Entry 1MAW (X-ray diffraction, 3.00 A resolution); this record covers chains A and D.

== Chain A (and D) ==
Name: Tryptophan-tRNA ligase
From: Geobacillus stearothermophilus
Notes: EC 6.1.1.2; chain D of this document is another copy of the same molecule, construct and numbering; everything in this record applies to it too
Reference sequence: P00953 (SYW_BACST); residues 1-328 here = UniProt positions 1-328
Chain sequence (328 residues; numbered 1 to 328; the number before each row is that of its first residue):
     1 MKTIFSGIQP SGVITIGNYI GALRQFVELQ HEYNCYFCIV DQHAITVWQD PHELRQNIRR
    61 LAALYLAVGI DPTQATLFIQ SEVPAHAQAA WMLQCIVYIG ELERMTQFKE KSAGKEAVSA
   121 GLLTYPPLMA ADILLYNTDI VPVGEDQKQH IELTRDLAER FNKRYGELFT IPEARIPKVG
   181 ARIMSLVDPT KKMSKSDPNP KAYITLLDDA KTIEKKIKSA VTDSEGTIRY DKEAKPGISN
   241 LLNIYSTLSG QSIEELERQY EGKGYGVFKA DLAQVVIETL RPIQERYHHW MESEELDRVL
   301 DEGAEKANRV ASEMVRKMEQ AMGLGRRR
Unresolved in the structure: 327-328
Small-molecule neighbours: ATP (adenosine-5'-triphosphate): T15, G17, N18, G21, A22, V143, G144, P177, R182, I183, K192, M193, S194, K195, S196
UniProt features mapped onto this chain:
  - motif: P10 to N18 ('HIGH' region), K192 to S196 ('KMSKS' region)
  - binding site (ATP): Q9 to S11, G17, N18, G144 to D146, I183, K192 to S196
  - binding site (L-tryptophan): D132
Reported in the primary citation:
  - binding site for ATP: G17, N18, I183, K192, M193, K195, S196

== Interface between chain A and chain D ==
Contacting residue pairs (89):
  D41(A) with L324(D); G325(D), hydrogen bond (side chain-backbone)
  Q42(A) with W91(D), hydrogen bond (backbone-side chain)
  I45(A) with C95(D), hydrogen bond (backbone-side chain); M322(D), hydrophobic
  T46(A) with W91(D); C95(D)
  W48(A) with R164(D)
  P51(A) with Y165(D), hydrophobic; A321(D); M322(D); G323(D)
  L54(A) with G323(D)
  R55(A) with Q320(D), hydrogen bond (side chain-backbone); G323(D); L324(D); G325(D); R326(D)
  I58(A) with G325(D)
  I79(A) with G325(D); R326(D)
  S81(A) with G325(D)
  E82(A) with R326(D), salt bridge
  A87(A) with A87(D)
  Q88(A) with P84(D); A87(D)
  W91(A) with Q42(D), hydrogen bond (side chain-backbone); I45(D); T46(D); G121(D); T124(D); Y125(D), hydrophobic; L128(D), hydrophobic
  Q94(A) with Q94(D), hydrogen bond; A120(D); G121(D), hydrogen bond (backbone-backbone); T124(D), hydrogen bond
  C95(A) with I45(D), hydrophobic; S119(D)
  V97(A) with V118(D); S119(D); A120(D), hydrogen bond (backbone-backbone)
  Y98(A) with E116(D); A117(D); V118(D)
  I99(A) with F108(D), hydrophobic; V118(D), hydrogen bond (backbone-backbone)
  G100(A) with E116(D)
  L102(A) with A120(D), hydrophobic
  F108(A) with I99(D), hydrophobic
  E116(A) with Y98(D); G100(D)
  V118(A) with Y98(D); I99(D), hydrogen bond (backbone-backbone)
  S119(A) with C95(D); V97(D); I99(D)
  A120(A) with Q94(D), hydrogen bond (backbone-backbone); V97(D), hydrogen bond (backbone-backbone); I99(D), hydrophobic
  G121(A) with Q94(D), hydrogen bond (backbone-backbone)
  L123(A) with L123(D), hydrophobic
  T124(A) with W91(D); Q94(D), hydrogen bond; T124(D)
  Y125(A) with W91(D), hydrophobic
  L128(A) with W91(D)
  D297(A) with R326(D), salt bridge
  L300(A) with R326(D)
  D301(A) with R326(D), salt bridge
  E319(A) with S81(D)
  Q320(A) with R55(D), hydrogen bond (backbone-side chain)
  A321(A) with P51(D)
  M322(A) with I45(D)
  G323(A) with P51(D); L54(D); R55(D)
  L324(A) with D41(D); Q42(D); R55(D)
  G325(A) with D41(D), hydrogen bond (backbone-side chain); R55(D); I58(D); S81(D), hydrogen bond (backbone-side chain)
  R326(A) with I79(D); E82(D), salt bridge; D297(D), hydrogen bond (side chain-backbone); L300(D); D301(D), salt bridge
Other interface residues (no listed pair), chain A (49 interface residues in all): R59, P84, E103, A117, R164, Y165
Other interface residues (no listed pair), chain D (49 interface residues in all): W48, Q88, M92, L102, E103, E319

== Summary ==
Chain A and chain D each contribute 49 residues to their interface; the contacts include 19 hydrogen bonds and
5 salt bridges. Polar contacts include E82(A)-R326(D), D297(A)-R326(D) and D301(A)-R326(D). Ligands of chain
A: ATP. The paper reports a binding site for ATP at G17(A), N18(A) and I183(A) among others.
Chain A and chain D are both Tryptophan-tRNA ligase (Geobacillus stearothermophilus); the structure, Crystal
Structure of Tryptophanyl-tRNA Synthetase Complexed with ATP in an Open Conformation, was determined by X-ray
diffraction (same publication as 1MAU, 1MB2 and 1M83).
